Entry 7FE0 (X-ray diffraction, 2.20 A resolution); this record covers chains B and C of the 3 polymer chains in the assembly.

== Chain B (and C) ==
Name: AvmM
Organism: Streptomyces sp. NBRC 109436
Notes: chain C of this document is another copy of the same molecule, construct and numbering; everything in this record applies to it too
Sequence (217 residues; numbered -19 to 197; the number before each row is that of its first residue; numbers below 1 keep their minus sign (Mse-19 is residue -19)):
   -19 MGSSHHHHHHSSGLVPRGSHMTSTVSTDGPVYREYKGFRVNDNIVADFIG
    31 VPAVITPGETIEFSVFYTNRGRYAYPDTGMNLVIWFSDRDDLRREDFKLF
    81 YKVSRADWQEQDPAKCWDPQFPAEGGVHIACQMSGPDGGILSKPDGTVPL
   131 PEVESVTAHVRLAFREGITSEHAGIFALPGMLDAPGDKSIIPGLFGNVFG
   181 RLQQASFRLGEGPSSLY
Disordered / not traced: -19 to 8
Modified positions: Mse-19, Mse1, Mse60, Mse113, Mse161 (selenomethionine)

== Interface between chain B and chain C ==
Residue-residue contacts (55):
  Arg13(B) - Gly51(C)  hydrogen bond (side chain-backbone)
  Arg13(B) - Arg52(C)
  Arg13(B) - Glu132(C)  salt bridge
  Arg13(B) - Val133(C)
  Tyr15(B) - Val133(C)
  Tyr15(B) - Glu134(C)
  Val31(B) - Ile29(C)
  Val31(B) - Gly30(C)
  Ala33(B) - Ile29(C)
  Ala33(B) - Glu42(C)
  Ala33(B) - Phe43(C)  hydrophobic
  Ala33(B) - Ser44(C)
  Val34(B) - Glu42(C)
  Ser67(B) - Arg85(C)  hydrogen bond (backbone-side chain)
  Glu104(B) - Arg85(C)  hydrogen bond (backbone-side chain)
  Glu104(B) - Gly119(C)
  Glu104(B) - Ile120(C)
  Glu151(B) - Lys82(C)  hydrogen bond (backbone-side chain)
  Glu151(B) - His139(C)
  His152(B) - Ser84(C)
  His152(B) - Arg85(C)
  His152(B) - Thr137(C)
  His152(B) - His139(C)  hydrogen bond
  Arg181(B) - Arg50(C)
  Leu182(B) - Arg50(C)  hydrogen bond (backbone-side chain)
  Gln183(B) - Asp27(C)
  Gln183(B) - Arg50(C)  hydrogen bond
  Gln184(B) - Phe46(C)
  Gln184(B) - Ser135(C)  hydrogen bond
  Gln184(B) - Thr137(C)
  Ala185(B) - Ile29(C)  hydrophobic
  Ala185(B) - Phe46(C)  hydrophobic
  Ser186(B) - Ile29(C)
  Ser186(B) - Ser44(C)  hydrogen bond (backbone-side chain)
  Ser186(B) - Phe46(C)
  Ser186(B) - Thr137(C)
  Phe187(B) - His139(C)
  Arg188(B) - Glu42(C)  salt bridge
  Arg188(B) - Trp88(C)
  Arg188(B) - His139(C)
  Arg188(B) - Arg141(C)
  Pro193(B) - Thr40(C)
  Pro193(B) - Glu42(C)
  Pro193(B) - Arg141(C)
  Ser194(B) - Thr40(C)
  Ser195(B) - Thr40(C)
  Leu196(B) - Thr40(C)  hydrogen bond (backbone-side chain)
  Leu196(B) - Lys78(C)
  Leu196(B) - Phe80(C)  hydrophobic
  Tyr197(B) - Asp76(C)  hydrogen bond (side chain-backbone)
  Tyr197(B) - Phe77(C)
  Tyr197(B) - Lys78(C)
  Tyr197(B) - Ala143(C)
  Tyr197(B) - Phe144(C)
  Tyr197(B) - Arg145(C)  hydrogen bond (side chain-backbone)
Also at the interface, not in a pair above, chain B (27 interface residues in all): Pro32, Trp65, Asp68, Gly105, Gly106
Also at the interface, not in a pair above, chain C (36 interface residues in all): Gly38, Ile41, Asn49, Leu79, Leu142

== Overview ==
27 residues of chain B face 36 of chain C across their interface; the contacts include 12 hydrogen bonds and 2
salt bridges. Polar contacts include Arg13(B)-Glu132(C), Arg188(B)-Glu42(C) and Arg13(B)-Gly51(C).
Both chains are AvmM (Streptomyces sp. NBRC 109436). Entry 7FE0 (AvmM Catalyzes Macrocyclization in
Alchivemycin A Biosynthesis) was determined by X-ray diffraction (same publication as 7FE5 and 7FE6).
